PDB entry 3G99 | X-ray diffraction, 1.81 A resolution | chains B and D of the 4 polymer chains in the assembly

== Chain B ==
Molecule: Glucocorticoid receptor
Source organism: Rattus norvegicus
Reference sequence: P06536 (GCR_RAT); residues 440-525 here = UniProt positions 440-525
Amino-acid sequence (90 residues; numbered 436 to 525; the number before each row is that of its first residue):
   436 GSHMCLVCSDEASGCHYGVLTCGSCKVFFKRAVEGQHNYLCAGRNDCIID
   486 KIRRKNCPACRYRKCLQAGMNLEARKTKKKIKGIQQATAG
Unresolved in the structure: 436-437, 511-525
Differences from the reference sequence: expression tag (436-439)
Bound ions: Zn2+ site 1: Cys-440, Cys-443, Cys-457, Cys-460; Zn2+ site 2: Cys-476, Cys-482, Cys-492, Cys-495
What the authors report for this chain:
  - binding site for the 16-nt DNA strand (chain D): Val-462, Arg-466
  - binding site for the 16-nt DNA strand: Lys-461, Arg-510
  - mutagenesis - R510A, K514A: decreased binding to DNA
  - mutagenesis - K514A: unchanged signaling
  - mutagenesis - H472A, R510A: increased signaling
  - conformationally variable residues (side-chain flip): His-472
  - mutagenesis - H472R: decreased signaling
  - mutagenesis - G470A, N473A: decreased signaling in response to Pal
  - mutagenesis - G470A: decreased signaling in response to Tat

== Chain D ==
Molecule: 16-nt DNA strand
Sequence (16 nucleotides; row label = number of the first residue in the row):
     1 TAGAACAAAATGTTCT

== Chain B / chain D interface ==
Contacting residue pairs (11; chain B residue first):
  Cys-450(B) / DT1(D)  sugar contact
  Cys-450(B) / DA2(D)  phosphate contact
  His-451(B) / DA2(D)  salt bridge to the phosphate
  Tyr-452(B) / DA2(D)  hydrogen bond to the phosphate
  Tyr-452(B) / DG3(D)  hydrogen bond to the phosphate
  Lys-461(B) / DA2(D)  base contact
  Lys-461(B) / DG3(D)  hydrogen bond to the base
  Lys-465(B) / DG3(D)  salt bridge to the phosphate
  Arg-466(B) / DA5(D)  base contact
  Lys-490(B) / DA9(D)  hydrogen bond to the phosphate
  Lys-490(B) / DA10(D)  salt bridge to the phosphate
Other interface residues (no listed pair), chain B (8 interface residues in all): Gly-453
Other interface residues (no listed pair), chain D (7 interface residues in all): DC6

== In short ==
8 residues of chain B face 7 of chain D across their interface; the contacts include 4 hydrogen bonds and 3
salt bridges. Polar pairs include Lys-461(B)/DG3(D), Tyr-452(B)/DA2(D) and Tyr-452(B)/DG3(D). From the paper:
a binding site for the 16-nt DNA strand (chain D) at Val-462(B) and Arg-466(B); R510A and K514A of chain B
reduce binding to DNA; 6 substitutions were tested in all.
Here chain B is Glucocorticoid receptor (Rattus norvegicus) and chain D is a 16-nt DNA strand. Entry 3G99 (GR
DNA binding domain:Pal complex-9) was determined by X-ray diffraction together with 3FYL, 3G6P, 3G6Q, 3G6R,
3G6T, 3G6U and 8 further entries from the same study.
